Entry 7DUK (X-ray diffraction, 3.60 A resolution); this record covers chains A and M of the 23 polymer chains in the assembly.

[Chain A]
Molecule: 30S Ribosomal RNA rRNA
From: Thermus thermophilus HB8
Sequence (1522 nucleotides; row label = number of the first residue in the row; note: 42 numbers in that range are skipped by the numbering (no residue carries them; nothing is unmodelled there); a row labelled like 190A-190L holds insertion residues (190A, then the next letters in order); numbering starts at 0):
     0 UUUGUUGGAG AGUCUGAUCC UGGCUCAGGG UGAACGCUGG CGGCGUGCCU AAGACAUGCA
    60 AGUCGUGCGG G
    73 CCGCGGGGUU UU
    88 ACUCCG
    95 UGGUC
   101 AGCGGCGGAC GGGUGAGUAA CGCGUGGGU
  129A G
   130 ACCUACCCGG AAGAGGGGGA CAACCCGGGG AAACUCGGGC UAAUCCCCCA UGUGGACCCG
   190 C
190A-190L CCCUUGGGGUGU
   191 GUCCAAAGGG CUUU
   216 GCCCGCUUCC GGAUGGGCCC GCGUCCCAUC AGCUAGUUGG UGGGGUAAUG GCCCACCAAG
   276 GCGACGACGG GUAGCCGGUC UGAGAGGAUG GCCGGCCACA GGGGCACUGA GACACGGGCC
   336 CCACUCCUAC GGGAGGCAGC AGUUAGGAAU CUUCCGCAAU GGGCGCAAGC CUGACGGAGC
   396 GACGCCGCUU GGAGGAAGAA GCCCUUCGGG GUGUAAACUC CUGAA
   442 CCCGGGACGA AACCCCCGAC GA
   474 GGGGACUGAC GGUACCGGG
   494 GUAAUAGCGC CGGCCAACUC CGUGCCAGCA GCCGCGGUAA UACGGAGGGC GCGAGCGUUA
   554 CCCGGAUUCA CUGGGCGUAA AGGGCGUGUA GGCGGCCUGG GGCGUCCCAU GUGAAAGACC
   614 ACGGCUCAAC CGUGGGGGAG CGUGGGAUAC GCUCAGGCUA GACGGUGGGA GAGGGUGGUG
   674 GAAUUCCCGG AGUAGCGGUG AAAUGCGCAG AUACCGGGAG GAACGCCGAU GGCGAAGGCA
   734 GCCACCUGGU CCACCCGUGA CGCUGAGGCG CGAAAGCGUG GGGAGCAAAC CGGAUUAGAU
   794 ACCCGGGUAG UCCACGCCCU AAACGAUGCG CGCUAGGUCU CUGGGUCU
   848 CCUGGGGGCC GAAGCUAACG CGUUAAGCGC GCCGCCUGGG GAGUACGGCC GCAAGGCUGA
   908 AACUCAAAGG AAUUGACGGG GGCCCGCACA AGCGGUGGAG CAUGUGGUUU AAUUCGAAGX
   968 AACGCGAAGA ACCUUACCAG GCCUUGACAU GCUAGG
 1003A G
  1004 AACCCGGGUG AAAGCCUGGG GUGCCCC
1030A-1030D GCGA
  1031 GGGGAGCCCU AGCACAGGUG CUGCAUGGCC GUCGUCAGCU CGUGCCGUGA GGUGUUGGGU
  1091 UAAGUCCCGC AACGAGCGCA ACCCCCGCCG UUAGUUGCCA GCGGUUCGGC CGGGCACUCU
  1151 AACGGGACUG CCCGCGAAA
  1171 GCGGGAGGAA GGAGGGGACG ACGUCUGGUC AGCAUGGCCC UUACGGCCUG GGCGACACAC
  1231 GUGCUACAAU GCCCACUACA AAGCGAUGCC ACCCGGCAAC GGGGAGCUAA UCGCAAAAAG
  1291 GUGGGCCCAG UUCGGAUUGG GGUCUGCAAC CCGACCCCAU GAAGCCGGAA UCGCUAGUAA
  1351 UCGCGGAUCA G
 1361A C
  1362 CAUGCCGCGG UGAAUACGUU CCCGGGCCUU GUACACACXG CCXGUXACGC CAUGGGAGCG
  1422 GGCUCUACCC GAAGUCGCCG GG
  1446 AGCCUACGGG
  1459 CAGGCGCCGA GGGUAGGGCC CGUGACUGGG GCGAAGUCGU AACAAGGUAG CUGUACCGGA
  1519 AGGUGCGGCU GGAUCCACUC CUUUCU
Disordered / not traced: 0-4, 1534-1538
Modified positions: PSU (pseudouridine-5'-monophosphate) at position 516, 7MG (7N-methyl-8-hydroguanosine-5'-monophosphate) at position 527, M2G (N2-dimethylguanosine-5'-monophosphate) at position 966, 5MC (5-methylcytidine-5'-monophosphate) at position 967, 2MG (2N-methylguanosine-5'-monophosphate) at position 1207, 5MC (5-methylcytidine-5'-monophosphate) at position 1400, 4OC (4n,o2'-methylcytidine-5'-monophosphate) at position 1402, 5MC (5-methylcytidine-5'-monophosphate) at position 1404, 5MC (5-methylcytidine-5'-monophosphate) at position 1407, UR3 (3-methyluridine-5'-monophoshate) at position 1498, MA6 (6N-dimethyladenosine-5'-monophoshate) at position 1518, MA6 (6N-dimethyladenosine-5'-monophoshate) at position 1519, PSU (pseudouridine-5'-monophosphate) at position 1540, PSU (pseudouridine-5'-monophosphate) at position 1541
Metal / ion sites: Mg2+ site 1 near G21 (its only coordinating residue here); Mg2+ site 2 near G28 (its only coordinating residue here); Mg2+ site 3 near G46 (its only coordinating residue here); Mg2+ site 4: A59, C386, U387; Mg2+ site 5: G61, G105; Mg2+ site 6 near G70 (its only coordinating residue here); Mg2+ site 7: G107, G326; Mg2+ site 8: A109, G331; Mg2+ site 9 near G111 (its only coordinating residue here); Mg2+ site 10 near G117 (its only coordinating residue here); Mg2+ site 11: C121, G124, U125; Mg2+ site 12: A151, G168; 89 more Mg2+ sites not listed
Residues lining bound ligands: Sisomicin (SIS; (1S,2S,3R,4S,6R)-4,6-diamino-3-{[(2S,3R)-3-amino-6-(aminomethyl)-3,4-dihydro-2H-pyran-2-yl]oxy}-2-hydroxycyclohexyl 3-deoxy-4-C-methyl-3-(methylamino)-beta-L-arabinopyranoside): 5MC_1404, G1405, U1406, 5MC_1407, A1408, C1409, G1491, A1492, A1493, G1494, U1495

[Chain M]
Protein: 30S ribosomal protein S13
From: Thermus thermophilus HB8
Reference sequence: P80377 (RS13_THET8); numbering as in UniProt (aligned over 1-126)
Sequence (126 residues; numbered 1 to 126; the number before each row is that of its first residue):
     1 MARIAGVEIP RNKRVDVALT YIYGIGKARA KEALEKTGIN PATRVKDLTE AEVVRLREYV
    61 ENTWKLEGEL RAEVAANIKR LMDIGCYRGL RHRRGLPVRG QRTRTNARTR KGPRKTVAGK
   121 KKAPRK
Disordered / not traced: 1, 120-126

[Chain A / chain M interface]
Pairs across the interface - 85 pairs, chain A then chain M:
  A946(A) / Arg-114(M)  salt bridge to the phosphate
  G947(A) / Arg-108(M)  phosphate contact
  G947(A) / Thr-109(M)  hydrogen bond to the phosphate
  G947(A) / Arg-114(M)  salt bridge to the phosphate
  C948(A) / Asn-106(M)  phosphate contact
  C948(A) / Ala-107(M)  phosphate contact
  C948(A) / Arg-108(M)  hydrogen bond to the phosphate
  C948(A) / Thr-109(M)  hydrogen bond to the phosphate
  A949(A) / Gln-101(M)  phosphate contact
  A949(A) / Asn-106(M)  hydrogen bond to the base
  U950(A) / Arg-102(M)  salt bridge to the phosphate
  U950(A) / Thr-105(M)  hydrogen bond to the base
  U950(A) / Asn-106(M)  hydrogen bond to the base
  G951(A) / Arg-102(M)  salt bridge to the phosphate
  U952(A) / Arg-104(M)  base contact
  G953(A) / Arg-104(M)  hydrogen bond to the base
  G954(A) / Arg-104(M)  hydrogen bond to the base
  A1225(A) / Arg-102(M)  phosphate contact
  A1225(A) / Thr-103(M)  hydrogen bond to the phosphate
  A1225(A) / Arg-104(M)  phosphate contact
  C1226(A) / Arg-91(M)  salt bridge to the phosphate
  C1226(A) / Leu-96(M)  phosphate contact
  C1226(A) / Thr-103(M)  hydrogen bond to the phosphate
  C1226(A) / Arg-104(M)  base contact
  C1226(A) / Lys-111(M)  hydrogen bond to the sugar
  A1227(A) / Leu-96(M)  phosphate contact
  A1227(A) / Lys-111(M)  salt bridge to the phosphate
  A1227(A) / Lys-115(M)  hydrogen bond to the sugar
  A1227(A) / Val-117(M)  sugar contact
  C1228(A) / Arg-104(M)  hydrogen bond to the base
  C1228(A) / Arg-108(M)  salt bridge to the phosphate
  C1228(A) / Lys-111(M)  salt bridge to the phosphate
  C1228(A) / Arg-114(M)  phosphate contact
  C1228(A) / Lys-115(M)  salt bridge to the phosphate
  C1228(A) / Thr-116(M)  hydrogen bond to the phosphate
  C1228(A) / Val-117(M)  sugar contact
  A1229(A) / Thr-105(M)  base contact
  A1229(A) / Arg-114(M)  salt bridge to the phosphate
  A1229(A) / Thr-116(M)  hydrogen bond to the phosphate
  C1230(A) / Thr-105(M)  base contact
  G1295(A) / Arg-14(M)  hydrogen bond to the sugar
  C1296(A) / Arg-14(M)  sugar contact
  C1297(A) / Arg-44(M)  salt bridge to the phosphate
  U1301(A) / Tyr-21(M)  phosphate contact
  U1302(A) / Lys-13(M)  salt bridge to the phosphate
  U1302(A) / Arg-14(M)  hydrogen bond to the base
  U1302(A) / Val-17(M)  phosphate contact
  U1302(A) / Tyr-21(M)  phosphate contact
  A1306(A) / Thr-109(M)  hydrogen bond to the sugar
  U1307(A) / Gln-101(M)  hydrogen bond to the phosphate
  U1307(A) / Thr-109(M)  sugar contact
  U1307(A) / Arg-110(M)  sugar contact
  U1308(A) / His-92(M)  hydrogen bond to the phosphate
  U1308(A) / Pro-97(M)  phosphate contact
  U1308(A) / Val-98(M)  hydrogen bond to the phosphate
  U1308(A) / Arg-99(M)  phosphate contact
  U1308(A) / Gln-101(M)  hydrogen bond to the phosphate
  U1308(A) / Arg-110(M)  salt bridge to the phosphate
  G1309(A) / Val-74(M)  sugar contact
  G1309(A) / Asn-77(M)  hydrogen bond to the sugar
  G1309(A) / Ile-78(M)  sugar contact
  G1309(A) / Arg-88(M)  salt bridge to the phosphate
  G1309(A) / His-92(M)  salt bridge to the phosphate
  G1309(A) / Val-98(M)  phosphate contact
  G1309(A) / Arg-99(M)  salt bridge to the phosphate
  G1310(A) / Asn-77(M)  sugar contact
  G1310(A) / Arg-80(M)  salt bridge to the phosphate
  G1310(A) / Arg-88(M)  salt bridge to the phosphate
  C1321(A) / Tyr-87(M)  sugar contact
  C1322(A) / Gly-100(M)  sugar contact
  G1323(A) / Arg-99(M)  phosphate contact
  G1323(A) / Gly-100(M)  phosphate contact
  C1328(A) / Ala-28(M)  phosphate contact
  C1328(A) / Arg-29(M)  hydrogen bond to the sugar
  A1329(A) / Tyr-23(M)  phosphate contact
  A1329(A) / Gly-24(M)  sugar contact
  A1329(A) / Ile-25(M)  phosphate contact
  A1329(A) / Gly-26(M)  hydrogen bond to the phosphate
  A1329(A) / Ala-28(M)  hydrogen bond to the phosphate
  A1329(A) / Arg-29(M)  hydrogen bond to the phosphate
  A1329(A) / Leu-70(M)  sugar contact
  U1330(A) / Ile-22(M)  phosphate contact
  U1330(A) / Tyr-23(M)  phosphate contact
  U1330(A) / Ile-25(M)  phosphate contact
  U1330(A) / Gly-26(M)  phosphate contact
Other interface residues (no listed pair), chain A (35 interface residues in all): G1224, C1320, G1331, A1332
Other interface residues (no listed pair), chain M (44 interface residues in all): Thr-20, Lys-27, Gly-112

[Summary]
35 residues of chain A and 44 residues of chain M are in contact; the contacts include 27 hydrogen bonds and
18 salt bridges. Polar contacts include A949(A)/Asn-106(M), U950(A)/Thr-105(M) and U950(A)/Asn-106(M). Bound
to chain A: Sisomicin. A59(A), C386(A) and U387(A) form the Mg2+ site 4.
Chain A is 30S Ribosomal RNA rRNA and chain M is 30S ribosomal protein S13, both from Thermus thermophilus
HB8; the structure, Crystal structure of the Thermus thermophilus (HB8) 30S ribosomal subunit with mRNA and
cognate transfer RNA ..., was determined by X-ray diffraction.
